Entry 9CLZ (electron microscopy, 2.50 A resolution); this record covers chains 5 and W of the 60 polymer chains in the assembly.

== Chain 5 (and W) ==
Name: I3-A6
Organism: Escherichia coli BL21
Notes: chain W of this document is another copy of the same molecule, construct and numbering; everything in this record applies to it too
Sequence (192 residues; each row starts with the number of its first residue; numbers below 1 keep their minus sign (Met-31 is residue -31)):
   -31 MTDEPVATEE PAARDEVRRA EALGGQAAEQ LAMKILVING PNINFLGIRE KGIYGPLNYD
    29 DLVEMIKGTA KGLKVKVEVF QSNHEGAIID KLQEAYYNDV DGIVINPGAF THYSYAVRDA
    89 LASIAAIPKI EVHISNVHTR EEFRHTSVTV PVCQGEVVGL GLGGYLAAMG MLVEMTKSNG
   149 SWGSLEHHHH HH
Not modelled in the structure: -31 to 0, 17-23, 106-113, 143-160

== Interface between chain 5 and chain W ==
Residue-residue contacts - 28 pairs, chain 5 then chain W:
  Pro9(5) - Ala84(W)  hydrophobic
  Asn10(5) - Ile57(W)
  Asn10(5) - Gln61(W)
  Asn10(5) - Ala84(W)  hydrogen bond (side chain-backbone)
  Asn10(5) - Asp87(W)
  Asn10(5) - Ala88(W)
  Asn12(5) - Gln61(W)  hydrogen bond
  Phe13(5) - Gln61(W)
  Phe13(5) - Tyr65(W)
  Ile16(5) - Tyr64(W)
  Ile16(5) - Tyr65(W)
  Asn51(5) - Gly54(W)
  Asn51(5) - Ile57(W)
  Asn51(5) - Asp58(W)  hydrogen bond
  Asn51(5) - Gln61(W)  hydrogen bond
  His52(5) - Gly54(W)
  His52(5) - Ala55(W)
  His52(5) - Asp58(W)  salt bridge
  Ala77(5) - Tyr83(W)
  Ala77(5) - Ala84(W)
  Ala77(5) - Asp87(W)
  Phe78(5) - Glu53(W)
  Phe78(5) - Ala84(W)  hydrophobic
  Tyr81(5) - Glu53(W)  hydrogen bond
  Tyr81(5) - Tyr81(W)
  Tyr81(5) - Ser82(W)  hydrogen bond
  Tyr81(5) - Tyr83(W)
  Tyr81(5) - Ala84(W)  hydrogen bond (side chain-backbone)
Interface residues without a listed pair, chain W (17 interface residues in all): His52, Ser91, Ile92

== Summary ==
The interface between chain 5 and chain W involves 10 residues on one side and 17 on the other; the contacts
include 7 hydrogen bonds and 1 salt bridge. Polar pairs include His52(5)-Asp58(W), Asn10(5)-Ala84(W) and
Asn12(5)-Gln61(W).
Chain 5 and chain W are both I3-A6 (Escherichia coli BL21); the structure, Novel designed icosahedral
nanoparticle I3-A6, was determined by electron microscopy (same publication as 9CM0 and 9CM1).
